PDB entry 2WW7 | X-ray diffraction, 1.06 A resolution | chains A and C of the 3 polymer chains in the assembly

[Chain A (and C)]
Protein: Fibritin
Notes: fragment: foldon, residues 459-484; chain C of this document is another copy of the same molecule, construct and numbering; everything in this record applies to it too
UniProtKB: Q76VI8 (Q76VI8_BPT2); residues 2-27 here correspond to UniProt positions 459-484 (UniProt number = residue number + 457)
Amino-acid sequence (26 residues; each row starts with the number of its first residue):
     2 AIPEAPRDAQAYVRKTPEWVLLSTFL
Modified residues: Ala-2 ((1S)-1-carboxy-2-naphthalen-2-ylethanaminium; NA8); Ala-10 (D-alanine; DAL); Thr-17 (4-hydroxy-l-threonine; TH6); Pro-18 (thioproline; PRS)
From the paper describing this entry:
  - self-association interface (contacts with another copy of this molecule); pairs are residue here / residue on that copy: Arg-15/Glu-5 (salt bridge), Arg-8, Ala-10, Gln-11, Tyr-13, Arg-15
  - contacts within the chain: Lys-16/Glu-19
  - mutagenesis - D9E: abolished stability

[Interface between chain A and chain C]
Residue-residue contacts (26):
  Ala-2(A) / Ala-2(C)
  Ile-3(A) / Ile-3(C)  hydrophobic
  Pro-4(A) / Ile-3(C)
  Glu-5(A) / Ile-3(C)
  Glu-5(A) / Arg-15(C)  salt bridge
  Glu-5(A) / Thr-17(C)
  Glu-5(A) / Pro-18(C)
  Ala-6(A) / Arg-15(C)
  Arg-8(A) / Thr-17(C)
  Arg-8(A) / Pro-18(C)
  Asp-9(A) / Thr-17(C)
  Ala-10(A) / Lys-16(C)
  Ala-10(A) / Thr-17(C)
  Gln-11(A) / Arg-15(C)
  Gln-11(A) / Lys-16(C)
  Ala-12(A) / Val-14(C)  hydrophobic
  Ala-12(A) / Arg-15(C)
  Ala-12(A) / Lys-16(C)
  Ala-12(A) / Phe-26(C)  hydrophobic
  Tyr-13(A) / Val-14(C)
  Tyr-13(A) / Arg-15(C)  hydrogen bond (backbone-backbone)
  Val-14(A) / Val-14(C)  hydrophobic
  Trp-20(A) / Ile-3(C)  hydrophobic
  Trp-20(A) / Arg-15(C)
  Leu-23(A) / Phe-26(C)  hydrophobic
  Leu-27(A) / Leu-27(C)  hydrophobic
Also at the interface, not in a pair above, chain A (16 interface residues in all): Pro-7
Also at the interface, not in a pair above, chain C (11 interface residues in all): Trp-20, Leu-23

[Summary]
The interface between chain A and chain C involves 16 residues on one side and 11 on the other, with 1
hydrogen bond and 1 salt bridge. Polar pairs include Glu-5(A)/Arg-15(C) and Tyr-13(A)/Arg-15(C). The paper
reports that D9E of chain A abolishes stability; a self-association interface involving Arg-8(A), Ala-10(A)
and Gln-11(A) among others.
Both chains are Fibritin. Entry 2WW7 (foldon containing beta-turn mimic) was determined by X-ray diffraction,
deposited together with 2WW6.
